PDB entry 6G90 | electron microscopy, 4.00 A resolution | chains 1 and C of the 38 polymer chains in the assembly

== Chain 1 ==
Molecule: U1 snRNA
Source organism: Saccharomyces cerevisiae
Sequence (407 nucleotides; each row starts with the number of its first residue; note: 161 numbers in that range are skipped by the numbering (no residue carries them; nothing is unmodelled there)):
     1 AUACUUACCUUAAGAUAUCAGAGGAGAUCAAGAAGUCCUACUGAUCAAAC
    51 AUGCGCUUCCAAUAGUAGAAGGACGUUAAGCAUUUAUCAUUGAACUAUAA
   101 UUGUUCAUUGAAGUCAUUGAUGCAAACUCCUUGGUCACACACACAUACGG
   151 CGCGGAAGGCGUGUUUGCUGACGUUUCCAUUCCCUUGUUUCAAUCAUUGG
   201 UUAAUCCCUUGAUUCCUUUGGGGAUUUUUGGGUUAAACUGAUUUUUGGGG
   251 CCCUUUGUUUCUUCUGCCUGGAGAAGUUUGACACCAAAUUCAAAUUGGUG
   301 UUAGGGGAGCUGGGGCCUUUCAAAA
   378 NNNNNNNNNNNNNNNNN
   424 NNNNNNNNNNNNNNNNN
   516 UUUUGGAAGGUCUUGGU
   538 CGGGUGGAUCUUAUAAUUUUUGAUUUAUUUU
Unresolved in the structure: 62-66, 96-102, 113-114, 145-151, 174-180, 203-235, 260, 267-271, 278-279, 288-294, 565-568
Modified / non-standard residues: PSU (pseudouridine-5'-monophosphate) at position 5; PSU (pseudouridine-5'-monophosphate) at position 6
What the authors report for this chain:
  - conformationally variable residues (order/disorder transition): A1 to U10

== Chain C ==
Molecule: U1 small nuclear ribonucleoprotein C
Source organism: Saccharomyces cerevisiae
UniProt: Q05900 (RU1C_YEAST); residues 1-231 here = UniProt positions 1-231
Chain sequence (231 residues; numbered 1 to 231; the number before each row is that of its first residue):
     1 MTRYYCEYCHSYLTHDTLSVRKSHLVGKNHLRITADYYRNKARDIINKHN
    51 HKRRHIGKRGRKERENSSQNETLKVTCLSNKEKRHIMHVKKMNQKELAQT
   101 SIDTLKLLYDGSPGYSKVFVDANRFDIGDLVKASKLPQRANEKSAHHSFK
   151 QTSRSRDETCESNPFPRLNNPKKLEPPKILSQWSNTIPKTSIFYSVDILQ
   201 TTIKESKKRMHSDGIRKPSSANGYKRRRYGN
Unresolved in the structure: 1, 60-66, 143-152, 196-231
Metal / ion sites: Zn2+: Cys6, Cys9, His24, His30
UniProt features mapped onto this chain:
  - zinc finger: Tyr4 to Asp36 (Matrin-type)
  - mutagenesis: Leu13 (L13A/D/E/F/G/H/K/P/R/S/T/W/Y: Gives rise to unstable commitment complexes; L13C/I/M/N/Q/V: No effect)

== Chain 1 / chain C interface ==
Contacting residue pairs - 38 pairs, chain 1 then chain C:
  C8(1) with Ser19(C), hydrogen bond to the sugar; Val20(C), base contact
  C9(1) with Thr14(C), base contact; His15(C), hydrogen bond to the sugar; Thr17(C), sugar contact; Val20(C), sugar contact
  U10(1) with His15(C), sugar contact
  U11(1) with Thr2(C), phosphate contact
  A12(1) with Thr2(C), hydrogen bond to the phosphate; His15(C), phosphate contact
  U135(1) with His55(C), base contact; Gly57(C), base contact
  G257(1) with Asn47(C), base contact; Lys83(C), phosphate contact; Arg84(C), base contact; Met87(C), base contact
  U258(1) with Cys77(C), sugar contact; Lys83(C), hydrogen bond to the phosphate
  U265(1) with Asn80(C), phosphate contact; Lys81(C), hydrogen bond to the phosphate
  G266(1) with Ser79(C), phosphate contact
  A283(1) with Arg84(C), phosphate contact
  C284(1) with Arg43(C), hydrogen bond to the sugar; Arg84(C), salt bridge to the phosphate
  C285(1) with Arg39(C), hydrogen bond to the sugar; Lys95(C), hydrogen bond to the phosphate
  A286(1) with Arg39(C), hydrogen bond to the sugar; Lys95(C), salt bridge to the phosphate
  G297(1) with Asp36(C), hydrogen bond to the base
  G298(1) with Tyr37(C), sugar contact; Asn40(C), hydrogen bond to the base
  U299(1) with His10(C), salt bridge to the phosphate; Tyr37(C), sugar contact; Asn40(C), sugar contact; Asp44(C), sugar contact
  G300(1) with Asp44(C), sugar contact
  U542(1) with Arg3(C), phosphate contact
  G543(1) with Arg3(C), salt bridge to the phosphate
Other interface residues (no listed pair), chain 1 (23 interface residues in all): A61, U259, C264
Other interface residues (no listed pair), chain C (30 interface residues in all): Ile33, Lys41, Ile56, Thr76, Leu78

== Summary ==
23 residues of chain 1 face 30 of chain C across their interface, with 11 hydrogen bonds and 4 salt bridges.
Polar pairs include G297(1)-Asp36(C), G298(1)-Asn40(C) and C8(1)-Ser19(C). The Zn2+ site is built by Cys6(C),
Cys9(C), His24(C) and His30(C). Curated annotation (UniProt) lists one mutagenesis site on chain C. The paper
reports conformational variability at A1(1).
Here chain 1 is U1 snRNA and chain C is U1 small nuclear ribonucleoprotein C, both from Saccharomyces
cerevisiae. Entry 6G90 (Prespliceosome structure provides insight into spliceosome assembly and regulation
(map A2)) was determined by electron microscopy.
